PDB entry 1AWR | X-ray diffraction, 1.58 A resolution | chains B and H

== Chain B ==
Name: Cyclophilin A
Source organism: Homo sapiens
Notes: EC 5.2.1.8
UniProtKB: P62937 (PPIA_HUMAN); residues 1002-1165 here correspond to UniProt positions 1-164 (UniProt number = residue number - 1001)
Chain sequence (164 residues; row label = number of the first residue in the row):
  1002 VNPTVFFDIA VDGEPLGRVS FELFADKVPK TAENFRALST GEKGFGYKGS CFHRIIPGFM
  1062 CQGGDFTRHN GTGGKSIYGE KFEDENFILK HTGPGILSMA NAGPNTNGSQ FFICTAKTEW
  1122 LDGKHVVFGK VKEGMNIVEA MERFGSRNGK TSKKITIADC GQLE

== Chain H ==
Name: Peptide from the HIV-1 capsid protein
Chain sequence (6 residues; each row starts with the number of its first residue):
   101 HAGPIA

== Interface between chain B and chain H ==
Pairs across the interface (22; chain B residue first):
  R1055(B) - G103(H)
  R1055(B) - P104(H)  hydrogen bond (side chain-backbone)
  F1060(B) - P104(H)
  F1060(B) - I105(H)
  F1060(B) - A106(H)
  Q1063(B) - A102(H)
  Q1063(B) - G103(H)
  Q1063(B) - P104(H)
  N1071(B) - H101(H)  hydrogen bond (backbone-side chain)
  G1072(B) - H101(H)
  G1072(B) - A102(H)  hydrogen bond (backbone-backbone)
  T1073(B) - H101(H)
  A1101(B) - A102(H)
  N1102(B) - A102(H)
  N1102(B) - G103(H)  hydrogen bond (backbone-backbone)
  A1103(B) - H101(H)
  Q1111(B) - A102(H)
  F1113(B) - P104(H)  hydrophobic
  W1121(B) - I105(H)  hydrogen bond (side chain-backbone)
  W1121(B) - A106(H)
  L1122(B) - P104(H)  hydrophobic
  H1126(B) - P104(H)

== Summary ==
14 residues of chain B and 6 residues of chain H are in contact; the contacts include 5 hydrogen bonds. Among
the polar pairs are R1055(B)-P104(H), N1071(B)-H101(H) and W1121(B)-I105(H).
Chain B is Cyclophilin A (Homo sapiens) and chain H is Peptide from the HIV-1 capsid protein; the structure,
Cypa complexed with hagpia, was determined by X-ray diffraction, deposited together with 1AWQ, 1AWS, 1AWT,
1AWU and 1AWV.
